1AIP - chains C and D of the 4 polymer chains in the assembly; structure by X-ray diffraction, 3.00 A resolution.

[Chain C (and D)]
Name: Elongation factor ts
From: Thermus thermophilus
Notes: chain D of this document is another copy of the same molecule, construct and numbering; everything in this record applies to it too
Reference sequence: P43895 (EFTS_THET8); numbering as in UniProt (aligned over 1-196)
Amino-acid sequence (196 residues; each row starts with the number of its first residue):
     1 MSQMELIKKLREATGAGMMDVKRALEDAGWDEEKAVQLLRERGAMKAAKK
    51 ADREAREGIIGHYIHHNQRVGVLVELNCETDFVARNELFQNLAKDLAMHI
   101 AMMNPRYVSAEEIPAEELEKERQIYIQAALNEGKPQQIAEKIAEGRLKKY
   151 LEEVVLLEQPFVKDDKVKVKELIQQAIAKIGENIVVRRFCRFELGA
Unresolved in the structure: 1
UniProt features mapped onto this chain:
  - region: Thr80 to Val83 (Involved in Mg(2+) ion dislocation from EF-Tu)

[Interface between chain C and chain D]
Pairs across the interface - 45 pairs, chain C then chain D:
  Glu57(C) - Arg69(D)  salt bridge
  Glu57(C) - Leu194(D)
  Gly58(C) - Leu194(D)
  Ile59(C) - Gln68(D)
  Ile59(C) - Leu194(D)
  Ile60(C) - Gln68(D)  hydrogen bond (backbone-backbone)
  Ile60(C) - Arg69(D)
  Ile60(C) - Gly71(D)
  Ile60(C) - Phe192(D)  hydrophobic
  His62(C) - His62(D)
  His62(C) - Ile64(D)
  Ile64(C) - His62(D)
  Ile64(C) - Leu73(D)  hydrophobic
  Gln68(C) - Ile59(D)
  Gln68(C) - Ile60(D)  hydrogen bond (backbone-backbone)
  Gln68(C) - Gln90(D)
  Arg69(C) - Glu57(D)  salt bridge
  Arg69(C) - Ile60(D)
  Gly71(C) - Leu73(D)
  Val72(C) - Leu73(D)
  Leu73(C) - Gly71(D)
  Leu73(C) - Val72(D)  hydrophobic
  Leu73(C) - Leu73(D)  hydrophobic
  Leu73(C) - Cys190(D)  hydrophobic
  Glu75(C) - Leu194(D)
  Glu75(C) - Gly195(D)  hydrogen bond (side chain-backbone)
  Asn77(C) - Leu194(D)
  Gln90(C) - Gln68(D)
  Arg188(C) - Phe192(D)
  Arg188(C) - Glu193(D)  hydrogen bond (side chain-backbone)
  Arg188(C) - Ala196(D)  hydrogen bond (side chain-backbone)
  Phe189(C) - Phe192(D)
  Cys190(C) - Leu73(D)
  Cys190(C) - Cys190(D)  disulfide
  Cys190(C) - Phe192(D)  hydrophobic
  Phe192(C) - Ile60(D)  hydrophobic
  Phe192(C) - Arg188(D)
  Phe192(C) - Phe189(D)
  Phe192(C) - Cys190(D)  hydrophobic
  Glu193(C) - Arg188(D)  hydrogen bond (backbone-side chain)
  Leu194(C) - Gly58(D)
  Leu194(C) - Glu75(D)
  Leu194(C) - Asn77(D)
  Gly195(C) - Glu75(D)  hydrogen bond (backbone-side chain)
  Ala196(C) - Arg188(D)  hydrogen bond (backbone-side chain)
Other interface residues (no listed pair), chain C (26 interface residues in all): Arg56, Val70, Val74, Arg191
Other interface residues (no listed pair), chain D (26 interface residues in all): Arg56, Val70, Val74, Arg191
Inter-chain disulfides: Cys190(C)-Cys190(D)

[Summary]
The chain C/chain D interface involves 26 residues from each chain; the contacts include 1 disulfide bond, 8
hydrogen bonds and 2 salt bridges. Polar pairs include Glu57(C)-Arg69(D), Glu75(C)-Gly195(D) and
Arg188(C)-Glu193(D).
Both chains are Elongation factor ts (Thermus thermophilus). Entry 1AIP (Ef-tu ef-ts complex from thermus
thermophilus) was determined by X-ray diffraction.
